PDB entry 4QDL | X-ray diffraction, 2.70 A resolution | chains D and E of the 6 polymer chains in the assembly

# Chain D
Name: CRISPR-associated endonuclease Cas1
From: Escherichia coli
Notes: EC 3.1.-.-
Reference sequence: Q46896 (CAS1_ECOLI); residues 1-305 here = UniProt positions 1-305
Chain sequence (305 residues; each row starts with the number of its first residue):
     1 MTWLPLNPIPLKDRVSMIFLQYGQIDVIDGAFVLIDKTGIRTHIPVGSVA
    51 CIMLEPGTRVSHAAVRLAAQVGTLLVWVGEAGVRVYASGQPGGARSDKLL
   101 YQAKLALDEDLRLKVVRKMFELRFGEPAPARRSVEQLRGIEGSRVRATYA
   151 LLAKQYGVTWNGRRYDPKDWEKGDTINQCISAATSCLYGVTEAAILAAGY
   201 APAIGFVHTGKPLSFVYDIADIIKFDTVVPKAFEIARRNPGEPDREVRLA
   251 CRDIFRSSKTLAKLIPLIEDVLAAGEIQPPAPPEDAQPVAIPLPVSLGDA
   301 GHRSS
Not modelled in the structure: 1-3, 166-173, 283-305
Swiss-Prot annotation at these positions:
  - binding site (Mg(2+)): Glu141, His208, Asp221
  - mutagenesis: Tyr22 (Y22A: Slightly decreased spacer acquisition in vivo; Y22F: Nearly wild-type spacer acquisition in vivo), Arg41 (R41E: Dramatically decreased spacer acquisition in vivo), Arg59 (R59A: Loss of spacer acquisition in vivo, decreased protospacer binding; R59D: Dramatically decreased spacer acquisition in vitro, 250-fold decreased affinity for protospacer DNA), Arg66 (R66D: Dramatically decreased spacer acquisition in vitro, 250-fold decreased affinity for protospacer DNA; R66E: Dramatically decreased spacer acquisition in vivo), Arg84 (R84A: Decreased spacer acquisition in vivo; R84E: Dramatically decreased spacer acquisition in vivo), Glu141 (E141A: No cleavage of any substrates, no restoration of UV or mitomycin C (MMC) resistance. Loss of spacer acquisition in vivo), Tyr149 (Y149A: No effect on in vitro protospacer integration), Tyr165 (Y165A: No effect on in vitro protospacer integration. Alone significantly decreased protospacer acquisition in vivo ...), Trp170 (W170A: Alone significantly decreased protospacer acquisition in vivo. Decreased protospacer binding; in association with A-170), Thr184 (T184A: No cleavage of any substrates), Tyr188 (Y188A: Partial inhibition of cleavage. No effect on in vitro protospacer integration. Significantly decreased protospacer acquisition in vivo), His208 (H208A: No cleavage of any substrates, no restoration of UV or MMC resistance. Loss of spacer acquisition in vivo), 13 further mutagenesis entries in UniProt

# Chain E
Name: CRISPR-associated endoribonuclease Cas2
From: Escherichia coli
Notes: EC 3.1.-.-
Reference sequence: P45956 (CAS2_ECOLI); residue numbers follow UniProt; this construct covers 1-94
Chain sequence (104 residues; each row starts with the number of its first residue):
     1 MSMLVVVTENVPPRLRGRLAIWLLEVRAGVYVGDVSAKIREMIWEQIAGL
    51 AEEGNVVMAWATNTETGFEFQTFGLNRRTPVDLDGLRLVSFLPVLESGHH
   101 HHHH
Not modelled in the structure: 1, 95-104
Sequence notes: expression tag (95-104)
Swiss-Prot annotation at these positions:
  - mutagenesis: Glu9 (E9A/R: No effect on spacer acquisition, Cas1-Cas2 complex formation or CRISPR DNA-binding by complex), Asn10 (N10A: No effect on spacer acquisition), Arg14 to Arg16 (No in vivspacer acquisition, significantly decreased protospacer binding), Arg14 (R14A: Slight decrease in spacer acquisition), Arg16 (R16A: Slight decrease in spacer acquisition; R16E: Dramatically decreased spacer acquisition in vivo), Arg18 (R18A: Very little spacer acquisition), Arg27 (R27A: Slight decrease in spacer acquisition), Lys38 to Arg40 (Very little in vivo spacer acquisition), Glu65 (E65A: No effect on spacer acquisition; E65R: Slight decrease in spacer acquisition, Cas1-Cas2 complex formation or CRISPR DNA-binding by complex. Loss of spacer acquisition; when associated with R-84), Arg77 to Arg78 (No spacer acquisition, significantly decreased protospacer binding), Arg77 (R77E: No change in spacer acquisition in vivo), Arg78 (R78E: Dramatically decreased spacer acquisition in vivo), 2 further mutagenesis entries in UniProt

# Interface between chain D and chain E
Pairs across the interface (22):
  Ile18(D) - Leu83(E)  hydrophobic
  Ile18(D) - Leu86(E)  hydrophobic
  Leu20(D) - Leu83(E)  hydrophobic
  Gly39(D) - Pro93(E)
  Ile40(D) - Ser90(E)
  Ile40(D) - Phe91(E)
  Arg41(D) - Val89(E)
  Arg41(D) - Ser90(E)
  Arg41(D) - Phe91(E)  hydrogen bond (backbone-backbone)
  Arg41(D) - Leu92(E)  hydrogen bond (side chain-backbone)
  Arg41(D) - Pro93(E)
  Arg41(D) - Val94(E)
  Thr42(D) - Val89(E)
  Thr42(D) - Ser90(E)  hydrogen bond
  His43(D) - Leu88(E)
  His43(D) - Val89(E)  hydrogen bond (backbone-backbone)
  Arg245(D) - Asp84(E)  salt bridge
  Leu249(D) - Asp84(E)
  Arg252(D) - Glu65(E)  salt bridge
  Arg252(D) - Asp84(E)  hydrogen bond (side chain-backbone)
  Arg252(D) - Leu86(E)
  Arg256(D) - Glu65(E)  salt bridge
Also at the interface, not in a pair above, chain D (17 interface residues in all): Val15, Phe19, Val33, Ile44, Pro45, Asp253
Also at the interface, not in a pair above, chain E (13 interface residues in all): Thr64, Gly85

# In short
17 residues of chain D face 13 of chain E across their interface, with 5 hydrogen bonds and 3 salt bridges.
Polar contacts include Arg245(D)-Asp84(E), Arg252(D)-Glu65(E) and Arg256(D)-Glu65(E).
Here chain D is CRISPR-associated endonuclease Cas1 and chain E is CRISPR-associated endoribonuclease Cas2,
both from Escherichia coli. Entry 4QDL (Crystal structure of E.coli Cas1-Cas2 complex) was determined by X-ray
diffraction.
